Entry 3RUJ (X-ray diffraction, 2.10 A resolution); this record covers chain A.

[Chain A]
Molecule: Ubiquitin-like modifier-activating enzyme ATG7
Organism: Saccharomyces cerevisiae
Notes: fragment: N-terminal domain
UniProtKB: P38862 (ATG7_YEAST); numbering as in UniProt (aligned over 1-294)
Chain sequence (296 residues; numbered -1 to 294; the number before each row is that of its first residue; numbers below 1 keep their minus sign (Gly-1 is residue -1)):
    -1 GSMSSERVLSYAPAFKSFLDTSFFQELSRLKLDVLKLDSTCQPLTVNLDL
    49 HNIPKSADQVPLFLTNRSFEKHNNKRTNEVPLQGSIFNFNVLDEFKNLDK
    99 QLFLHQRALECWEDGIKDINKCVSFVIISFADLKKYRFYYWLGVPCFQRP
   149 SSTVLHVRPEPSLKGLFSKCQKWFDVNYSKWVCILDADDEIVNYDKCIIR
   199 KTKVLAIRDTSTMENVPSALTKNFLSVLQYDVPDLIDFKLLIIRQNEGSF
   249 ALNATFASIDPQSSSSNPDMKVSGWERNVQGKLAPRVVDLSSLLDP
Not modelled in the structure: -1 to 2, 32-34, 294
Differences from the reference sequence: expression tag (-1 to 0)
Modified / non-standard residues: Mse1 (selenomethionine); Mse211 (selenomethionine; parent Met); Mse268 (selenomethionine; parent Met)

[Summary]
Chain A is Ubiquitin-like modifier-activating enzyme ATG7 (Saccharomyces cerevisiae); the structure, Crystal
Structure of N-terminal region of yeast Atg7, was determined by X-ray diffraction, deposited together with
3RUI.
